Entry 1IJK (X-ray diffraction, 2.60 A resolution); this record covers chains B and C of the 3 polymer chains in the assembly.

Chain B:
Molecule: Botrocetin
Organism: Bothrops jararaca
Notes: fragment: a-subunit
UniProt: P22029 (BOTA_BOTJA); residues 1-133 here = UniProt positions 1-133
Amino-acid sequence (133 residues; each row starts with the number of its first residue):
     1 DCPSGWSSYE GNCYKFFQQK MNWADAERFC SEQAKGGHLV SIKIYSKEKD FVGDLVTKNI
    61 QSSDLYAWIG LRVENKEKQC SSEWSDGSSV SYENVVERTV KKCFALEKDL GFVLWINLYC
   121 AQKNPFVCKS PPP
Disulfides: Cys2-Cys13, Cys30-Cys128, Cys103-Cys120

Chain C:
Molecule: Botrocetin
Organism: Bothrops jararaca
Notes: fragment: b-subunit
UniProt: P22030 (BOTB_BOTJA); residues 201-325 here correspond to UniProt positions 1-125 (UniProt number = residue number - 200)
Amino-acid sequence (125 residues; numbered 201 to 325; the number before each row is that of its first residue):
   201 DCPPDWSSYE GHCYRFFKEW MHWDDAEEFC TEQQTGAHLV SFQSKEEADF VRSLTSEMLK
   261 GDVVWIGLSD VWNKCRFEWT DGMEFDYDDY YLIAEYECVA SKPTNNKWWI IPCTRFKNFV
   321 CEFQA
Not modelled in the structure: 255-260
Disulfides: Cys202-Cys213, Cys230-Cys321, Cys298-Cys313

Chain B / chain C interface:
Inter-chain disulfides: Cys80(B)-Cys275(C)
Residue-residue contacts (90; chain B residue first):
  Glu27(B) - Thr280(C)  hydrogen bond
  His38(B) - Thr280(C)  hydrogen bond (side chain-backbone)
  His38(B) - Asp281(C)
  Leu39(B) - Thr280(C)
  Val40(B) - Trp279(C)
  Ser41(B) - Trp279(C)
  Ser41(B) - Asp281(C)  hydrogen bond
  Ile42(B) - Trp279(C)
  Ile42(B) - Met283(C)
  Ile44(B) - Asp289(C)
  Ile44(B) - Tyr290(C)  hydrophobic
  Ile44(B) - Ile293(C)  hydrophobic
  Tyr45(B) - Asp289(C)  hydrogen bond (side chain-backbone)
  Ile69(B) - Trp279(C)  hydrophobic
  Gly70(B) - Glu278(C)
  Gly70(B) - Trp279(C)
  Gly70(B) - Thr280(C)  hydrogen bond (backbone-backbone)
  Leu71(B) - Phe277(C)  hydrophobic
  Leu71(B) - Glu278(C)
  Leu71(B) - Trp279(C)
  Arg72(B) - Phe277(C)
  Arg72(B) - Glu278(C)  hydrogen bond (backbone-backbone)
  Val73(B) - Cys275(C)  hydrophobic
  Val73(B) - Arg276(C)
  Val73(B) - Phe277(C)  hydrophobic
  Glu74(B) - Arg276(C)  salt bridge
  Glu74(B) - Glu278(C)
  Asn75(B) - Cys275(C)
  Asn75(B) - Arg276(C)
  Lys78(B) - Trp272(C)
  Lys78(B) - Ile310(C)
  Gln79(B) - Val271(C)
  Gln79(B) - Trp272(C)
  Cys80(B) - Val271(C)  hydrogen bond (backbone-backbone)
  Cys80(B) - Lys274(C)
  Cys80(B) - Cys275(C)  disulfide
  Ser81(B) - Leu268(C)
  Ser81(B) - Ser269(C)
  Ser81(B) - Lys274(C)  hydrogen bond
  Glu83(B) - Leu268(C)
  Trp84(B) - Val240(C)
  Trp84(B) - Ser241(C)
  Trp84(B) - Phe242(C)
  Trp84(B) - Gln243(C)
  Trp84(B) - Ile266(C)  hydrophobic
  Trp84(B) - Gly267(C)
  Trp84(B) - Leu268(C)  hydrophobic
  Trp84(B) - Trp308(C)  hydrophobic
  Ser85(B) - Trp223(C)
  Ser85(B) - Glu227(C)  hydrogen bond
  Ser85(B) - His238(C)  hydrogen bond (backbone-side chain)
  Ser85(B) - Leu239(C)
  Ser85(B) - Gly267(C)  hydrogen bond (backbone-backbone)
  Asp86(B) - His238(C)
  Asp86(B) - Ser241(C)  hydrogen bond
  Ser88(B) - Ser241(C)
  Ser88(B) - Gln243(C)  hydrogen bond
  Ser89(B) - Gln243(C)
  Val90(B) - Leu268(C)  hydrophobic
  Tyr92(B) - Phe242(C)
  Tyr92(B) - Gln243(C)
  Tyr92(B) - Ser244(C)
  Tyr92(B) - Lys245(C)
  Tyr92(B) - Asn306(C)  hydrogen bond
  Tyr92(B) - Trp308(C)
  Glu93(B) - Trp308(C)
  Asn94(B) - Asn306(C)  hydrogen bond
  Asn94(B) - Lys307(C)
  Asn94(B) - Trp308(C)  hydrogen bond (backbone-backbone)
  Val95(B) - Trp308(C)
  Val95(B) - Ile310(C)  hydrophobic
  Val96(B) - Lys307(C)
  Val96(B) - Trp308(C)  hydrogen bond (backbone-backbone)
  Val96(B) - Trp309(C)
  Thr99(B) - Trp309(C)
  Thr99(B) - Ile310(C)  hydrogen bond (side chain-backbone)
  Val100(B) - Trp272(C)  hydrophobic
  Lys101(B) - Trp272(C)
  Lys101(B) - Glu297(C)  salt bridge
  Lys101(B) - Ile310(C)
  Lys102(B) - Trp272(C)
  Phe104(B) - Phe277(C)  hydrophobic
  Phe104(B) - Ile293(C)  hydrophobic
  Trp115(B) - Trp279(C)  hydrophobic
  Trp115(B) - Tyr290(C)
  Trp115(B) - Ile293(C)  hydrophobic
  Ile116(B) - Glu295(C)
  Asn117(B) - Trp272(C)
  Asn117(B) - Ala294(C)
  Asn117(B) - Glu295(C)  hydrogen bond (side chain-backbone)
Other interface residues (no listed pair), chain B (42 interface residues in all): Lys43, Glu77, Arg98

Overview:
42 residues of chain B face 36 of chain C across their interface, with 1 disulfide bond, 19 hydrogen bonds and
2 salt bridges. Polar contacts include Glu74(B)-Arg276(C), Lys101(B)-Glu297(C) and Glu27(B)-Thr280(C).
Chain B is Botrocetin and chain C is Botrocetin, both from Bothrops jararaca; the structure, The von
Willebrand Factor mutant (I546V) A1 domain-botrocetin Complex, was determined by X-ray diffraction (same
publication as 1IJB).
